6A0H - chains A and C; structure by X-ray diffraction, 3.19 A resolution.

== Chain A ==
Name: Protein N-terminal asparagine amidohydrolase
From: Homo sapiens
Notes: EC 3.5.1.-
UniProtKB: Q96AB6 (NTAN1_HUMAN); residue numbers follow UniProt; this construct covers 1-310
Chain sequence (318 residues; row label = number of the first residue in the row):
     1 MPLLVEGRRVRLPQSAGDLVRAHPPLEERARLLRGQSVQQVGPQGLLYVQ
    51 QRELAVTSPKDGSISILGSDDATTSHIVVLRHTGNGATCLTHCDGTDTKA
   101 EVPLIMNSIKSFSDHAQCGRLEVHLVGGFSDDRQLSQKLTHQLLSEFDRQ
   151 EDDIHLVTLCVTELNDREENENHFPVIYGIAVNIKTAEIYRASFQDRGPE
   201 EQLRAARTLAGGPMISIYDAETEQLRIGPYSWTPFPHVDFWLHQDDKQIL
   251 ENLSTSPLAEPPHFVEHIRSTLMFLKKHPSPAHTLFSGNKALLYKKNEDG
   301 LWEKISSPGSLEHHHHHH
Unresolved in the structure: 1, 115-116, 306-318
Differences from the reference sequence: engineered mutation Ser75 (Cys in Q96AB6); expression tag (311-318)
UniProt features mapped onto this chain:
  - mutagenesis: Pro2 (P2G: 3-fold reduction in catalytic activity)
Reported in the primary citation:
  - binding site for 5-mer peptide ASN-LEU-ALA-ALA-ARG (chain C): Gln51, Thr73, Leu209, Thr255, Glu260, Phe264, Ile268
  - mutagenesis - T73A, T74A, H92A, T255A: abolished catalytic activity
  - mutagenesis - S69A (5-fold), S254A: decreased catalytic activity
  - mutagenesis - E260A: abolished catalytic activity on NRAAA
  - mutagenesis - Q51A: decreased catalytic activity on NRAAA

== Chain C ==
Name: 5-mer peptide ASN-LEU-ALA-ALA-ARG
Chain sequence (5 residues; row label = number of the first residue in the row):
     1 NLAAR
Unresolved in the structure: 5

== Interface between chain A and chain C ==
Pairs across the interface (20):
  Gln51(A) - Asn1(C)
  Gln51(A) - Leu2(C)  hydrogen bond (side chain-backbone)
  Arg52(A) - Ala4(C)
  Asp71(A) - Asn1(C)
  Thr73(A) - Asn1(C)
  Thr74(A) - Asn1(C)  hydrogen bond
  Ser75(A) - Asn1(C)  hydrogen bond
  Ala205(A) - Leu2(C)
  Thr208(A) - Leu2(C)
  Leu209(A) - Ala3(C)
  Leu253(A) - Asn1(C)
  Leu253(A) - Leu2(C)
  Leu253(A) - Ala3(C)  hydrogen bond (backbone-backbone)
  Ser254(A) - Asn1(C)  hydrogen bond (side chain-backbone)
  Thr255(A) - Asn1(C)
  Thr255(A) - Ala3(C)
  Glu260(A) - Asn1(C)  hydrogen bond (side chain-backbone)
  Phe264(A) - Asn1(C)
  Phe264(A) - Leu2(C)  hydrophobic
  Ile268(A) - Leu2(C)  hydrophobic
Other interface residues (no listed pair), chain A (18 interface residues in all): Ala72, His92, Asn252

== In short ==
18 residues of chain A face 4 of chain C across their interface; the contacts include 6 hydrogen bonds. Among
the polar pairs are Gln51(A)-Leu2(C), Thr74(A)-Asn1(C) and Ser75(A)-Asn1(C). The paper reports a binding site
for 5-mer peptide ASN-LEU-ALA-ALA-ARG (chain C) at Gln51(A), Thr73(A) and Leu209(A) among others; T73A, T74A
and H92A of chain A, among others, abolish catalytic activity; 8 substitutions were tested in all.
Chain A is Protein N-terminal asparagine amidohydrolase (Homo sapiens) and chain C is a 5-mer peptide
ASN-LEU-ALA-ALA-ARG; the structure, Crystal structure of human protein N-terminal asparagine amidohydrolase
(NTAN1) C75S mutant with Asn-Leu-Ala-Ala-Arg peptide, was determined by X-ray diffraction (same publication as
6A0E, 6A0F and 6A0I).
